PDB entry 9KNV | electron microscopy, 3.30 A resolution | chains A and D of the 4 polymer chains in the assembly

== Chain A ==
Molecule: RNA-directed RNA polymerase L
From: Measles virus strain Ichinose-B95a
Notes: EC 2.7.7.48, 3.6.1.-, 2.7.7.88, 2.1.1.375
Reference sequence: Q9WMB3 (L_MEASC); residue numbers follow UniProt; this construct covers 1-2183
Chain sequence (2183 residues; row label = number of the first residue in the row):
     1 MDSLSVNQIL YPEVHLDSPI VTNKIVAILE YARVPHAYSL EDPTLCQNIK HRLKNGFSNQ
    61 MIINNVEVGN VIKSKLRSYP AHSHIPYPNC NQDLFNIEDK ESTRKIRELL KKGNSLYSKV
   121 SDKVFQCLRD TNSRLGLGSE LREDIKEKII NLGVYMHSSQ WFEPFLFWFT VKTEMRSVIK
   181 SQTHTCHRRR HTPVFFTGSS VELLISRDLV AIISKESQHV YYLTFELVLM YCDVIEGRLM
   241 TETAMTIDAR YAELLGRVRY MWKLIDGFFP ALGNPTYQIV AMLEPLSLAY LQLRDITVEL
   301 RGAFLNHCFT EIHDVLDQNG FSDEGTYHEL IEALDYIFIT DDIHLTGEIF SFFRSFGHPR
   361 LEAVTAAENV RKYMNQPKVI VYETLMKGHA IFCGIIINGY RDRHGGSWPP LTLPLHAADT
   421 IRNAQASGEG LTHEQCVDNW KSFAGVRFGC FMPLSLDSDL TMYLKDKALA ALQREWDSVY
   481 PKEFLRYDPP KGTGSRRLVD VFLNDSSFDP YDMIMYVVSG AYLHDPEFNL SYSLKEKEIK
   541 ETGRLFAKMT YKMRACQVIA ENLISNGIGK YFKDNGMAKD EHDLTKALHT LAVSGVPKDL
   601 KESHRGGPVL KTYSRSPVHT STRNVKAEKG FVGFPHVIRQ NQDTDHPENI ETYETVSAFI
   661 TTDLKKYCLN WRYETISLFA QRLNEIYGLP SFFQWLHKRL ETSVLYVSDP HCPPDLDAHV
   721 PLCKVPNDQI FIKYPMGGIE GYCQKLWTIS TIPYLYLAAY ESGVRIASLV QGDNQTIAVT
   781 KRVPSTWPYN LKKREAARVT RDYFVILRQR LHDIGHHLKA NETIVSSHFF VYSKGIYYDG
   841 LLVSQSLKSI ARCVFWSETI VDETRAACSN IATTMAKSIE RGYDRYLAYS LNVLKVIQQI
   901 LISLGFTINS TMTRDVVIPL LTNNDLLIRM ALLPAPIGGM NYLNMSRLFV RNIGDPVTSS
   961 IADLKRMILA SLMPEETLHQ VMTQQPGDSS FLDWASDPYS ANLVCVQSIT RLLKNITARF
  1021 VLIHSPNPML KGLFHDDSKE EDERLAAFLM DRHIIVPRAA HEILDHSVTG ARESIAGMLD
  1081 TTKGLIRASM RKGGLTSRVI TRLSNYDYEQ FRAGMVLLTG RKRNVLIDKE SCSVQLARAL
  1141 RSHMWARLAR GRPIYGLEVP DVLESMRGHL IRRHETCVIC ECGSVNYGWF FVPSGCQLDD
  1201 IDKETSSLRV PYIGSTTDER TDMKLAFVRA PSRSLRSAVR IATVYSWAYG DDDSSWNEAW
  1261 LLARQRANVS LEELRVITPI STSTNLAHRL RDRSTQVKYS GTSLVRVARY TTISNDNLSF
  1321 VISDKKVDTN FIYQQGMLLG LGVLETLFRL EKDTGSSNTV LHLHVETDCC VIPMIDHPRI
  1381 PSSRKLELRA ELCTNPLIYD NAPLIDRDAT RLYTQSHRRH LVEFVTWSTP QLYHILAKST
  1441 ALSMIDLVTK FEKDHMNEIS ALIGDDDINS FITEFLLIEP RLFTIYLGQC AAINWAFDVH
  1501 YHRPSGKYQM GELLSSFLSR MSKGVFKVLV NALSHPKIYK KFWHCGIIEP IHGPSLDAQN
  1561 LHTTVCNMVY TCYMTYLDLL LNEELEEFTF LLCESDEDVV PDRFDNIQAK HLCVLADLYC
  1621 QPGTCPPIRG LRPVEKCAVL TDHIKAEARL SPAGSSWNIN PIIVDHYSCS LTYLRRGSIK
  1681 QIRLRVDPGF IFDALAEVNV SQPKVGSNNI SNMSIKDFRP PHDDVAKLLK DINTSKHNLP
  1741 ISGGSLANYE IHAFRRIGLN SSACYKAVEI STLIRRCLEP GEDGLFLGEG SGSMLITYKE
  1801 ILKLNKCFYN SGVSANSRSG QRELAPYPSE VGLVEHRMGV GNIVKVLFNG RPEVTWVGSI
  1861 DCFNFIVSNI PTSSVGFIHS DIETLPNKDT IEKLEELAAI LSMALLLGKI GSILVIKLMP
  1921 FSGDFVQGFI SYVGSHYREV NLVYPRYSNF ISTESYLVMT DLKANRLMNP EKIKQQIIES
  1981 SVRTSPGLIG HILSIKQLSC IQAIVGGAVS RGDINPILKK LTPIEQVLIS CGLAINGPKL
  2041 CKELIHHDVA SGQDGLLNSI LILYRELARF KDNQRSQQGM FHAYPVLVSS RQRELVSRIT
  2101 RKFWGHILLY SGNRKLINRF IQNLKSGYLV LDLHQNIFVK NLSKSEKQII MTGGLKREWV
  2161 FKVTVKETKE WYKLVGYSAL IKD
Not modelled in the structure: 1-6, 575-651, 1202-1231, 1286-1301, 1405-2183
Ion coordination: Zn2+ site 1 near Cys-1132 (its only coordinating residue here); Zn2+ site 2: Cys-1180, His-1362
Small-molecule neighbours: A1EGA (2-methyl-N-(4-piperidin-1-ylsulfonylphenyl)-5-(trifluoromethyl)pyrazole-3-carboxamide): Arg-544, Thr-662, Leu-664, Tyr-667, Cys-668, Trp-671, Glu-740, Gly-741, Gln-744, Trp-747, Thr-748, Thr-751, Leu-755, Gly-772, Asp-773, Gln-775, Ile-777, Leu-807, Leu-811, His-816, Leu-818

== Chain D ==
Molecule: Phosphoprotein
From: Measles virus strain Ichinose-B95a
Reference sequence: Q9WMB4 (PHOSP_MEASC); residue numbers follow UniProt; this construct covers 1-507
Chain sequence (507 residues; numbered 1 to 507; the number before each row is that of its first residue):
     1 MAEEQARHVK NGLECIRALK AEPIGSLAVE EAMAAWSEIS DNPGQDRATC KEEEAGSSGL
    61 SKPCLSAIGS TEGGAPRIRG QGSGESDDDA ETLGIPSRNL QASSTGLQCY HVYDHSGEAV
   121 KGIQDADSIM VQSGLDGDST LSGGDDESEN SDVDIGEPDT EGYAITDRGS APISMGFRAS
   181 DVETAEGGEI HELLKLQSRG NNFPKLGKTL NVPPPPNPSR ASTSETPIKK GTDARLASFG
   241 TEIASLLTGG ATQCARKSPS EPSGPGAPAG NVPECVSNAA LIQEWTPESG TTISPRSQNN
   301 EEGGDYYDDE LFSDVQDIKT ALAKIHEDNQ KIISKLESLL LLKGEVESIK KQINRQNISI
   361 STLEGHLSSI MIAIPGLGKD PNDPTADVEL NPDLKPIIGR DSGRALAEVL KKPVASRQLQ
   421 GMTNGRTSSR GQLLKEFQLK PIGKKVSSAV GFVPDTGPAS RSVIRSIIKS SRLEEDRKRY
   481 LMTLLDDIKG ANDLAKFHQM LMKIIMK
Not modelled in the structure: 1-351, 393-507
Curated features (UniProtKB/Swiss-Prot):
  - region (Interaction with the L polymerase): Ser-361 to Leu-377, Pro-396 to Leu-410
  - modified residue (Phosphoserine): Ser-86, Ser-151

== How chain A and chain D interact ==
Pairs across the interface (43; chain A residue first):
  Tyr-382(A) with His-366(D); Ser-369(D); Ile-370(D), hydrophobic
  Met-386(A) with Ser-369(D), hydrogen bond
  Leu-415(A) with Ser-361(D); Gly-365(D)
  His-416(A) with Ser-361(D), hydrogen bond; Thr-362(D), hydrogen bond
  Trp-440(A) with His-366(D)
  Lys-441(A) with His-366(D)
  Ala-444(A) with Gly-365(D); His-366(D)
  Arg-447(A) with Thr-385(D), hydrogen bond
  Gly-449(A) with Asp-387(D)
  Cys-450(A) with Asp-387(D), hydrogen bond (backbone-side chain); Leu-390(D), hydrophobic
  Met-452(A) with Leu-390(D)
  Pro-453(A) with Leu-390(D), hydrophobic
  Leu-454(A) with Leu-390(D), hydrophobic
  Tyr-511(A) with Asn-391(D), hydrogen bond
  Met-515(A) with Glu-389(D)
  Tyr-673(A) with Pro-375(D); Asn-382(D)
  Glu-674(A) with Ala-373(D); Pro-375(D)
  Ser-677(A) with Ile-372(D), hydrogen bond (side chain-backbone); Ala-373(D)
  Leu-678(A) with Ser-369(D); Ala-373(D), hydrophobic
  Gln-681(A) with Ile-372(D); Asp-383(D)
  Asn-684(A) with Asp-383(D); Ala-386(D)
  Glu-685(A) with Ala-386(D)
  Gly-688(A) with Asp-387(D); Val-388(D); Glu-389(D)
  Leu-689(A) with Glu-389(D)
  Pro-690(A) with Pro-384(D), hydrophobic; Val-388(D)
  Ser-691(A) with Asp-383(D)
  Gln-694(A) with Asp-383(D), hydrogen bond
  Lys-698(A) with Asn-382(D)
Other interface residues (no listed pair), chain A (31 interface residues in all): Gly-445, Ile-514, Tyr-687
Other interface residues (no listed pair), chain D (22 interface residues in all): Ile-358, Ser-368, Ile-374

== In short ==
The interface between chain A and chain D involves 31 residues on one side and 22 on the other; the contacts
include 8 hydrogen bonds. Among the polar pairs are Met-386(A)/Ser-369(D), His-416(A)/Ser-361(D) and
His-416(A)/Thr-362(D). Ligands of chain A: compound A1EGA.
Here chain A is RNA-directed RNA polymerase L and chain D is Phosphoprotein, both from Measles virus strain
Ichinose-B95a. Entry 9KNV (AS-136A-bound measles virus L-P complex) was determined by electron microscopy
together with 9KNQ, 9KNT and 9KNZ from the same study.
